Entry 8ZKQ (electron microscopy, 2.84 A resolution); this record covers chains E and I of the 9 polymer chains in the assembly.

[Chain E]
Molecule: Siderophore exporter MmpL5
Source organism: Mycobacterium tuberculosis H37Rv
UniProtKB: P9WJV1 (MMPL5_MYCTU); residues 1-964 here = UniProt positions 1-964
Chain sequence (964 residues; each row starts with the number of its first residue):
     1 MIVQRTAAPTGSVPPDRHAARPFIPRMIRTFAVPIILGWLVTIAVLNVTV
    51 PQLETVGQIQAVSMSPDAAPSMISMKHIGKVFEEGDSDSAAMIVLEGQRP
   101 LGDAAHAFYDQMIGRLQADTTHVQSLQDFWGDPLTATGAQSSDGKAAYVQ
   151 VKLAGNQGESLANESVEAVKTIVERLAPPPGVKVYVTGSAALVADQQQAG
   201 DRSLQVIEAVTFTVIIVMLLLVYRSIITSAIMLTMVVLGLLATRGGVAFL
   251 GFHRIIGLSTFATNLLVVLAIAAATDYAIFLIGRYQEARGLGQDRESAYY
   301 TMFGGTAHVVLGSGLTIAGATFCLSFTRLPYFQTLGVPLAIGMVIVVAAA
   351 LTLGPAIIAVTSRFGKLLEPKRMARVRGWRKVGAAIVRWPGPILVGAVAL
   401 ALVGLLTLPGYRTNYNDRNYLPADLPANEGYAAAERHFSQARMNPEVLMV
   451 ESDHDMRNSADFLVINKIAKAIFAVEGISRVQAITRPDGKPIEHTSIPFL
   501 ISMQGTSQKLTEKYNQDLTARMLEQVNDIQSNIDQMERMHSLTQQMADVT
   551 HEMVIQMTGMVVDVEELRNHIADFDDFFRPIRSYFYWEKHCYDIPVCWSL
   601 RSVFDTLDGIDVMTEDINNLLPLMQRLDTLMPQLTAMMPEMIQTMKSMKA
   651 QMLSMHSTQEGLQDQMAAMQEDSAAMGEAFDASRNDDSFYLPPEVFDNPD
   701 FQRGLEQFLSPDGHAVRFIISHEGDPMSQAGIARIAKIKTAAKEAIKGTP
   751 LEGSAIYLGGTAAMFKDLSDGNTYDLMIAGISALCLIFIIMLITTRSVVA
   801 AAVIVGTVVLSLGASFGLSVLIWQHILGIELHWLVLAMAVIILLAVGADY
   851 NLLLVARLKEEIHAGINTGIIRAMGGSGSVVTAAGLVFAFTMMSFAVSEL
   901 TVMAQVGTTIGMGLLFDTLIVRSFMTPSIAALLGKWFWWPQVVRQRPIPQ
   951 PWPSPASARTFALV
Disordered / not traced: 1-18, 503-668, 957-964

[Chain I]
Molecule: Meromycolate extension acyl carrier protein
Source organism: Mycolicibacterium smegmatis MC2 155
UniProtKB: A0R0B3 (ACPM_MYCS2); residues 1-99 here = UniProt positions 1-99
Chain sequence (99 residues; numbered 1 to 99; the number before each row is that of its first residue):
     1 MAATQEEIIAGLAEIIEEVTGIEPSEVTPEKSFVDDLDIDSLSMVEIAVQ
    51 TEDKYGVKIPDEDLAGLRTVGDVVAYIQKLEEENPEAAAALREKFAADQ
Disordered / not traced: 84-99
UniProt features mapped onto this chain:
  - modified residue: Ser41 (O-(pantetheine 4'-phosphoryl)serine)
  - cross-link: Lys79 (Isoglutamyl lysine isopeptide (Lys-Gln) (interchain with Q-Cter in protein Pup))

[Chain E / chain I interface]
Residue-residue contacts (45):
  Arg377(E) - Thr20(I)  hydrogen bond (side chain-backbone)
  Arg377(E) - Gly21(I)
  Arg380(E) - Glu18(I)  salt bridge
  Arg380(E) - Glu46(I)  salt bridge
  Arg380(E) - Gln50(I)
  Lys381(E) - Asp40(I)  salt bridge
  Lys381(E) - Ser43(I)
  Ala384(E) - Val45(I)
  Ala384(E) - Glu46(I)
  Val387(E) - Val49(I)  hydrophobic
  Arg388(E) - Val45(I)
  Arg388(E) - Ile59(I)  hydrogen bond (side chain-backbone)
  Arg388(E) - Pro60(I)
  Arg388(E) - Asp61(I)  salt bridge
  Arg388(E) - Leu64(I)
  Trp389(E) - Val45(I)  hydrophobic
  Trp389(E) - Asp61(I)  hydrogen bond
  Asn867(E) - Val49(I)
  Asn867(E) - Asp53(I)
  Thr868(E) - Gln50(I)
  Thr868(E) - Asp53(I)  hydrogen bond
  Ile871(E) - Glu46(I)
  Ile871(E) - Val49(I)  hydrophobic
  Ile871(E) - Gln50(I)
  Arg872(E) - Glu18(I)  salt bridge
  Arg946(E) - Glu52(I)  salt bridge
  Arg946(E) - Asp53(I)  salt bridge
  Pro947(E) - Asp53(I)
  Pro949(E) - Lys54(I)
  Pro949(E) - Tyr55(I)
  Gln950(E) - Lys54(I)  hydrogen bond (backbone-backbone)
  Gln950(E) - Tyr55(I)
  Pro951(E) - Tyr55(I)
  Trp952(E) - Ala3(I)
  Trp952(E) - Glu7(I)
  Trp952(E) - Ile8(I)  hydrophobic
  Trp952(E) - Tyr55(I)  hydrophobic
  Trp952(E) - Val57(I)  hydrophobic
  Trp952(E) - Ile77(I)  hydrophobic
  Trp952(E) - Glu81(I)  hydrogen bond
  Pro953(E) - Glu7(I)
  Pro953(E) - Gly11(I)
  Pro953(E) - Tyr55(I)
  Pro955(E) - Glu6(I)
  Pro955(E) - Ala10(I)  hydrophobic
Other interface residues (no listed pair), chain E (25 interface residues in all): Ala385, Ala864, Gly865, Gln945, Ile948, Ser954
Other interface residues (no listed pair), chain I (32 interface residues in all): Leu12, Val19, Leu42, Ala48, Thr51, Gly56

[Overview]
Chain E and chain I form an interface of 25 and 32 residues respectively; the contacts include 6 hydrogen
bonds and 7 salt bridges. Polar pairs include Arg380(E)-Glu18(I), Arg380(E)-Glu46(I) and Lys381(E)-Asp40(I).
Chain E is Siderophore exporter MmpL5 (Mycobacterium tuberculosis H37Rv) and chain I is Meromycolate extension
acyl carrier protein (Mycolicibacterium smegmatis MC2 155); the structure, Cryo-EM structure of the efflux
transporter MmpL5/MmpS5 from Mycobacterium tuberculosis, C1 symmetry, was determined by electron microscopy.
